6CGC - chains A and B; structure by X-ray diffraction, 2.10 A resolution.

Chain A (and B):
Protein: Estradiol 17-beta-dehydrogenase 1
Source organism: Homo sapiens
Notes: EC 1.1.1.62; chain B of this document is another copy of the same molecule, construct and numbering; everything in this record applies to it too
Reference sequence: P14061 (DHB1_HUMAN); residues 0-327 here correspond to UniProt positions 1-328 (UniProt number = residue number + 1)
Sequence (328 residues; row label = number of the first residue in the row; numbering starts at 0):
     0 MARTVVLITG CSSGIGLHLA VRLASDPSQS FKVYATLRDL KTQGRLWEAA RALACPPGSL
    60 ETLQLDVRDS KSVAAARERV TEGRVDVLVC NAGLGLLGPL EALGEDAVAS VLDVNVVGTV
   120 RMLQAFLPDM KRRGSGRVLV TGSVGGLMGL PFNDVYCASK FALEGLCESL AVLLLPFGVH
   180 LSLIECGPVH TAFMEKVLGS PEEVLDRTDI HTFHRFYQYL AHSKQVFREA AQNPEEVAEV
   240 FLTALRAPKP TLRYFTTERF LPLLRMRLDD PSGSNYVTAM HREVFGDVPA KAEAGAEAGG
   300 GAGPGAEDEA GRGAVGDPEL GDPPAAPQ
Not modelled in the structure: 0, 191-197, 286-327 (chain B: 0, 191-198, 286-327)
Ligand contacts:
  - F0A (3-{[(9beta,14beta,16alpha,17alpha)-3,17-dihydroxy-2-methoxyestra-1,3,5(10)-trien-16-yl]methyl}benzamide): G94, L95, L96, S142, V143, G144, L149, N152, Y155, C185, G186, P187, Y218, H221, S222, V225, F226, F259, L262, M279, E282, V283
  - NADP (NAP; NADP nicotinamide-adenine-dinucleotide phosphate): G9, C10, S11, S12, G13, R37, D38, T41, L64, D65, V66, R67, A91, G92, L93, V113, T190
Swiss-Prot annotation at these positions:
  - active site: Y155 (Proton acceptor)
  - binding site (NADP(+)): D65, K159
  - binding site (substrate): S142
  - modified residue: S134 (Phosphoserine)

Chain A / chain B interface:
Pairs across the interface - 95 pairs, chain A then chain B:
  S69(A) - E104(B)  hydrogen bond
  L99(A) - V119(B)  hydrophobic
  L99(A) - L122(B)  hydrophobic
  L99(A) - Q123(B)  hydrogen bond (backbone-side chain)
  L99(A) - L169(B)  hydrophobic
  E100(A) - K130(B)  salt bridge
  L102(A) - Q123(B)  hydrogen bond (backbone-side chain)
  E104(A) - S69(B)  hydrogen bond
  E104(A) - R120(B)  salt bridge
  V119(A) - L99(B)  hydrophobic
  R120(A) - E104(B)  salt bridge
  L122(A) - L99(B)  hydrophobic
  Q123(A) - L99(B)  hydrogen bond (side chain-backbone)
  Q123(A) - E100(B)
  Q123(A) - L102(B)  hydrogen bond (side chain-backbone)
  K130(A) - E100(B)  salt bridge
  K130(A) - D208(B)  salt bridge
  K130(A) - T211(B)  hydrogen bond
  M147(A) - E167(B)
  G148(A) - E167(B)  hydrogen bond (backbone-side chain)
  G148(A) - S168(B)
  L149(A) - S168(B)  hydrogen bond (backbone-side chain)
  P150(A) - S168(B)
  P150(A) - V171(B)
  F151(A) - L172(B)  hydrophobic
  N152(A) - S168(B)
  D153(A) - L165(B)
  D153(A) - S168(B)
  D153(A) - L169(B)  hydrogen bond (side chain-backbone)
  C156(A) - S168(B)
  A157(A) - A161(B)
  F160(A) - F160(B)
  F160(A) - E163(B)
  F160(A) - G164(B)
  A161(A) - A157(B)
  A161(A) - A161(B)
  E163(A) - F160(B)
  G164(A) - F160(B)
  L165(A) - D153(B)
  E167(A) - M147(B)
  E167(A) - G148(B)  hydrogen bond (side chain-backbone)
  E167(A) - F160(B)
  E167(A) - R266(B)  salt bridge
  E167(A) - Y275(B)
  S168(A) - G148(B)
  S168(A) - L149(B)  hydrogen bond (side chain-backbone)
  S168(A) - P150(B)
  S168(A) - D153(B)
  S168(A) - C156(B)
  L169(A) - D153(B)  hydrogen bond (backbone-side chain)
  A170(A) - V276(B)
  V171(A) - P150(B)
  V171(A) - V276(B)  hydrophobic
  V171(A) - M279(B)  hydrophobic
  V171(A) - H280(B)
  L172(A) - F151(B)  hydrophobic
  L172(A) - R214(B)
  L172(A) - F284(B)  hydrophobic
  L174(A) - H280(B)
  P175(A) - R214(B)
  P175(A) - H280(B)
  F176(A) - D208(B)
  F176(A) - H210(B)
  F176(A) - T211(B)
  D208(A) - K130(B)  salt bridge
  D208(A) - F176(B)
  H210(A) - F176(B)
  T211(A) - K130(B)  hydrogen bond
  T211(A) - F176(B)
  T250(A) - S271(B)
  T250(A) - S273(B)
  L251(A) - S271(B)  hydrogen bond (backbone-backbone)
  L251(A) - S273(B)  hydrogen bond (backbone-side chain)
  L251(A) - V276(B)  hydrophobic
  R252(A) - R266(B)
  R252(A) - P270(B)
  R252(A) - S271(B)  hydrogen bond (backbone-backbone)
  R252(A) - G272(B)
  F254(A) - P270(B)
  R266(A) - E167(B)  salt bridge
  R266(A) - R252(B)
  L267(A) - L267(B)
  D268(A) - R264(B)  hydrogen bond (backbone-side chain)
  P270(A) - R252(B)  hydrogen bond (backbone-side chain)
  P270(A) - R264(B)
  S271(A) - T250(B)
  S271(A) - L251(B)  hydrogen bond (backbone-backbone)
  S271(A) - R252(B)  hydrogen bond (backbone-backbone)
  G272(A) - R252(B)
  Y275(A) - E167(B)
  V276(A) - A170(B)
  V276(A) - L251(B)  hydrophobic
  M279(A) - V171(B)  hydrophobic
  H280(A) - V171(B)
  H280(A) - P175(B)
Interface residues without a listed pair, chain A (60 interface residues in all): R67, V107, L111, V115, V116, P127, T207, R214, S273, F284
Interface residues without a listed pair, chain B (64 interface residues in all): R67, V107, L111, V115, V116, L126, P127, N152, V154, L174, T207, F254, L263, T277

In short:
Chain A and chain B form an interface of 60 and 64 residues respectively; the contacts include 21 hydrogen
bonds and 8 salt bridges. Polar contacts include E100(A)-K130(B), E104(A)-R120(B) and K130(A)-D208(B). Ligands
of chain A: NADP and compound F0A.
Both chains are Estradiol 17-beta-dehydrogenase 1 (Homo sapiens). Entry 6CGC (Crystal structure of human
17beta-HSD type 1 in ternary complex with 2-MeO-CC-156 and NADP+) was determined by X-ray diffraction,
deposited together with 6CGE.
